Entry 1M8O (solution NMR); this record covers chains A and B.

[Chain A]
Name: platelet integrin alfaIIb subunit: cytoplasmic domain
Source organism: Homo sapiens
Notes: fragment: cytoplasmic domain
UniProt: P08514 (ITA2B_HUMAN); residues 1-20 here correspond to UniProt positions 1020-1039 (UniProt number = residue number + 1019)
Chain sequence (20 residues; row label = number of the first residue in the row):
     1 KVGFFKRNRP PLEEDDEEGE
UniProt features mapped onto this chain:
  - motif: G3 to R7 (GFFKR motif)

[Chain B]
Name: platelet integrin beta3 subunit: cytoplasmic domain
Source organism: Homo sapiens
Notes: fragment: cytoplasmic domain
UniProt: P05106 (ITB3_HUMAN); residues 21-67 here correspond to UniProt positions 742-788 (UniProt number = residue number + 721)
Chain sequence (47 residues; each row starts with the number of its first residue):
    21 KLLITIHDRK EFAKFEEERA RAKWDTANNP LYKEATSTFT NITYRGT
UniProt features mapped onto this chain:
  - motif: T56 to I62 (LIR)
  - modified residue: T46 (Phosphothreonine), Y52 (Phosphotyrosine), T58 (Phosphothreonine), Y64 (Phosphotyrosine)

[Interface between chain A and chain B]
Residue-residue contacts (7):
  K1(A) - L23(B)
  V2(A) - L23(B)
  F4(A) - L23(B)
  F4(A) - H27(B)
  R7(A) - H27(B)
  R7(A) - D28(B)
  R7(A) - E31(B)
Interface residues without a listed pair, chain A (5 interface residues in all): G3
Interface residues without a listed pair, chain B (5 interface residues in all): I24

[Summary]
Chain A and chain B each contribute 5 residues to their interface.
Here chain A is platelet integrin alfaIIb subunit: cytoplasmic domain and chain B is platelet integrin beta3
subunit: cytoplasmic domain, both from Homo sapiens. Entry 1M8O (Platelet integrin alfaIIb-beta3 cytoplasmic
domain) was determined by solution NMR.
